PDB entry 4F57 | X-ray diffraction, 1.70 A resolution | chains L and H

[Chain L]
Protein: Light chain of Fab of a neutralizing antibody L1
Organism: Homo sapiens
Notes: fragment: light chain of L1; antibody fragment or engineered binder
Sequence (213 residues; row label = number of the first residue in the row; note: 1 number in that range is skipped by the numbering (no residue carries it; nothing is unmodelled there); a row labelled like 27A-27C holds insertion residues (27A, then the next letters in order)):
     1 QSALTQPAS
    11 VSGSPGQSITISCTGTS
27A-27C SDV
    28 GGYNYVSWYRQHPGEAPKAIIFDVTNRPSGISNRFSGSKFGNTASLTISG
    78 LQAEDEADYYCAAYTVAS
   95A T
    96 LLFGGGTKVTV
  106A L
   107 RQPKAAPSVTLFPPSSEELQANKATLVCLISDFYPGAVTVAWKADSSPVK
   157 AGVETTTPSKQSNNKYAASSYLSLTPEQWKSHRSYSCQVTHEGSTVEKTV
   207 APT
Cystine bridges: Cys23-Cys88, Cys134-Cys193

[Chain H]
Protein: Heavy chain of Fab of a neutralizing antibody L1
Organism: Homo sapiens
Notes: fragment: heavy chain of L1; antibody fragment or engineered binder
Sequence (226 residues; numbered 1 to 214 plus 12 insertion-coded residues; the number before each row is that of its first residue; a row labelled like 82A-82C holds insertion residues (82A, then the next letters in order)):
     1 EVQLVESGGGVVQPGGSLRLSCVASGFSFSDFGMNWVRQAPGKGLEWVAF
    51 VP
   52A F
    53 DRRINYYAESVRGRFTISRDDSKNTVFLQM
82A-82C DSL
    83 RPEDTAIYYCAKHRSQWN
100A-100H FWPREGGL
   101 DHWGQGTLVTVSSASTKGPSVFPLAPSSKSTSGGTAALGCLVKDYFPEPV
   151 TVSWNSGALTSGVHTFPAVLQSSGLYSLSSVVTVPSSSLGTQTYICNVNH
   201 KPSNTKVDKKVEPK
Unresolved in the structure: 214
Cystine bridges: Cys22-Cys92, Cys140-Cys196

[Interface between chain L and chain H]
Contacting residue pairs - 77 pairs, chain L then chain H:
  Gln1(L) - Ala60(H)
  Gln1(L) - Glu61(H)
  Gln1(L) - Ser62(H)  hydrogen bond
  Tyr32(L) - Arg100D(H)
  Tyr32(L) - Glu100E(H)  hydrogen bond
  Tyr36(L) - Gly100G(H)
  Tyr36(L) - Leu100H(H)  hydrogen bond (side chain-backbone)
  Tyr36(L) - Trp103(H)  hydrophobic
  Gln38(L) - Gln39(H)  hydrogen bond
  Gln38(L) - Tyr91(H)  hydrogen bond
  Glu42(L) - Tyr91(H)
  Ala43(L) - Tyr91(H)  hydrophobic
  Ala43(L) - Gly104(H)
  Pro44(L) - Leu45(H)  hydrophobic
  Pro44(L) - Tyr91(H)
  Pro44(L) - Trp103(H)
  Ala46(L) - Arg96(H)
  Ala46(L) - Leu100H(H)
  Phe49(L) - Arg96(H)
  Phe49(L) - Gly100F(H)
  Asp50(L) - Glu100E(H)
  Asp50(L) - Gly100F(H)  hydrogen bond (side chain-backbone)
  Pro55(L) - Arg96(H)
  Tyr87(L) - Gln39(H)  hydrogen bond
  Tyr87(L) - Lys43(H)
  Tyr87(L) - Gly44(H)
  Tyr87(L) - Leu45(H)  hydrophobic
  Tyr91(L) - Trp100B(H)
  Tyr91(L) - Pro100C(H)
  Tyr91(L) - Arg100D(H)
  Ser95(L) - Tyr58(H)
  Ser95(L) - Pro100C(H)
  Thr95A(L) - Trp47(H)
  Thr95A(L) - Tyr59(H)
  Leu96(L) - Trp47(H)
  Leu96(L) - Leu100H(H)  hydrophobic
  Phe98(L) - Leu45(H)
  Phe98(L) - Trp47(H)
  Phe98(L) - Trp103(H)  hydrophobic
  Thr116(L) - Ser130(H)
  Phe118(L) - Leu124(H)  hydrophobic
  Phe118(L) - Ala125(H)
  Phe118(L) - Ser130(H)
  Phe118(L) - Ala137(H)
  Phe118(L) - Val181(H)  hydrophobic
  Ser121(L) - Phe122(H)
  Ser121(L) - Pro123(H)
  Glu123(L) - Phe122(H)
  Glu123(L) - Pro123(H)
  Glu123(L) - Lys209(H)  salt bridge
  Glu124(L) - Phe122(H)
  Glu124(L) - Lys143(H)  salt bridge
  Lys129(L) - Lys143(H)
  Thr131(L) - Lys143(H)
  Val133(L) - Ser179(H)
  Leu135(L) - Phe166(H)  hydrophobic
  Leu135(L) - Ser179(H)
  Leu135(L) - Val181(H)  hydrophobic
  Ile136(L) - Phe166(H)
  Glu160(L) - Val169(H)
  Glu160(L) - Gln171(H)
  Glu160(L) - Ser172(H)  hydrogen bond (side chain-backbone)
  Thr162(L) - Pro167(H)
  Thr162(L) - Ala168(H)
  Thr162(L) - Val169(H)
  Thr163(L) - Gly42(H)
  Ser165(L) - Pro167(H)
  Gln167(L) - His164(H)  hydrogen bond
  Ala173(L) - His164(H)
  Ala174(L) - Phe166(H)
  Ser175(L) - Phe166(H)
  Tyr177(L) - Leu141(H)  hydrophobic
  Tyr177(L) - Val169(H)  hydrophobic
  Tyr177(L) - Leu178(H)
  Tyr177(L) - Ser179(H)  hydrogen bond
  Thr205(L) - Lys129(H)  hydrogen bond (backbone-side chain)
  Val206(L) - Lys129(H)
Also at the interface, not in a pair above, chain L (44 interface residues in all): Ser34, Ala94, Gly99, Ala127, Ser137, Thr161
Also at the interface, not in a pair above, chain H (50 interface residues in all): Val37, Glu46, Asp101, Gln105, Leu138, Asp144, Leu170, Ser177

[Overview]
44 residues of chain L and 50 residues of chain H are in contact; the contacts include 11 hydrogen bonds and 2
salt bridges. Polar pairs include Glu123(L)-Lys209(H), Glu124(L)-Lys143(H) and Gln1(L)-Ser62(H).
Here chain L is Light chain of Fab of a neutralizing antibody L1 and chain H is Heavy chain of Fab of a
neutralizing antibody L1, both from Homo sapiens. Entry 4F57 (Fab structure of a neutralizing antibody L1 from
an early subtype A HIV-1 infected patient) was determined by X-ray diffraction together with 4F58 from the
same study.
